4OJC - chain A; structure by X-ray diffraction, 2.93 A resolution.

Chain A:
Molecule: Eff-1A
Organism: Caenorhabditis elegans
UniProt: G5ECA1 (G5ECA1_CAEEL); residues 23-561 here = UniProt positions 23-561
Chain sequence (580 residues; numbered 21 to 600; the number before each row is that of its first residue):
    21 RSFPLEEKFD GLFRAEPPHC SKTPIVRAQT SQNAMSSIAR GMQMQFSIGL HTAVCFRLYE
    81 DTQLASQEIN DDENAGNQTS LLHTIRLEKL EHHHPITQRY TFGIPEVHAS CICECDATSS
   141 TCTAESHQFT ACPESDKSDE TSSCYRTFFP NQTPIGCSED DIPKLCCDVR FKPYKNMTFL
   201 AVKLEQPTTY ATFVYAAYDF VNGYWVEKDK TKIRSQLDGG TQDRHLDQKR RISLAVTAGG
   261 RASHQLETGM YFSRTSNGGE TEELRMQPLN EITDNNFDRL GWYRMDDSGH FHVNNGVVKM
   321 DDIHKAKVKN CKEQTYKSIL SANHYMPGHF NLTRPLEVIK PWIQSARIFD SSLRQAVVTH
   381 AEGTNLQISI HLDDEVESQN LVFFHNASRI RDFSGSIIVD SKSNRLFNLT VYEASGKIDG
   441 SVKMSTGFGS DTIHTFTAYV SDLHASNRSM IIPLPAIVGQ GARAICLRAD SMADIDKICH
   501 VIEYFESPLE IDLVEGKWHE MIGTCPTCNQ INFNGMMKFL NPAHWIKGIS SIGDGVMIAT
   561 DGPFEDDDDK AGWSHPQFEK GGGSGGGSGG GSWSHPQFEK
Unresolved in the structure: 21-33, 57-59, 80-100, 278-279, 393-396, 510-545, 561-600
Construct notes: expression tag (21-22, 562-600)
Disulfides: Cys40-Cys75, Cys131-Cys187, Cys133-Cys331, Cys135-Cys177, Cys142-Cys186, Cys152-Cys164, Cys486-Cys499
Covalent attachments: N-acetylglucosamine (NAG) linked to Asn196, Asn406, Asn428, Asn467
What the authors report for this chain:
  - post-translational modification sites: Asn196, Asn406, Asn428, Asn467
  - self-association interface (contacts with another copy of this molecule): Gly260, Asp321
  - contacts within the chain: Asp322
  - mutagenesis - G260A, D321E/D322E: decreased binding to spontaneous trimerization

Overview:
N-acetylglucosamine is covalently linked to Asn196, Asn406, Asn428 and Asn467. From the paper: G260A and
D321E/D322E reduce binding to spontaneous trimerization; modification sites Asn196, Asn406 and Asn428 among
others.
Chain A is Eff-1A (Caenorhabditis elegans); the structure, Crystal structure of the wild-type full-length
trimeric ectodomain of the C. elegans fusion protein EFF-1, was determined by X-ray diffraction, deposited
together with 4OJD and 4OJE.
